Entry 3D6H (X-ray diffraction, 2.00 A resolution); this record covers chains B and C of the 3 polymer chains in the assembly.

Chain B:
Molecule: Caspase-1 precursor
From: Homo sapiens
Notes: EC 3.4.22.36; fragment: Caspase-1 subunit p10
UniProt: P29466 (CASP1_HUMAN); residue numbers follow UniProt; this construct covers 317-404
Amino-acid sequence (89 residues; each row starts with the number of its first residue):
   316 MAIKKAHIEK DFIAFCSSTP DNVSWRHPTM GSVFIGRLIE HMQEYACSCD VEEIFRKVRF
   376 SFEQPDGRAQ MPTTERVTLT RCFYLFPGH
Unresolved in the structure: 316
Differences from the reference sequence: expression tag (316)
UniProt features mapped onto this chain:
  - mutagenesis: Ile318 to Lys320 (Abolished ability to cleave IL18), Ile318 (I318N: Mediates autoprocessing but is unable to interact with Gasdermin-D (GSDMD) and mediate its cleavage), Lys320 (K320A: Abolishes cleavage of Gasdermin-D (GSDMD))

Chain C:
Molecule: N-[(benzyloxy)carbonyl]-L-valyl-N-[(2S)-1-carboxy-4-fluoro-3-oxobutan-2-yl]-L-alaninamide
Amino-acid sequence (5 residues; row label = number of the first residue in the row):
     1 XVADX
Modified / non-standard residues: PHQ (benzyl chlorocarbonate) at position 1; CF0 (fluoromethane) at position 5

Chain B / chain C interface:
Residue-residue contacts (11; chain B residue first):
  Ser339(B) with Ala3(C); Asp4(C), hydrogen bond (backbone-backbone)
  Trp340(B) with Val2(C); Ala3(C)
  Arg341(B) with PHQ_1(C); Val2(C), hydrogen bond (backbone-backbone); Ala3(C); Asp4(C), salt bridge
  His342(B) with PHQ_1(C)
  Pro343(B) with PHQ_1(C)
  Arg383(B) with PHQ_1(C)
Also at the interface, not in a pair above, chain B (8 interface residues in all): Val338, Ser347

In short:
8 residues of chain B and 4 residues of chain C are in contact; the contacts include 2 hydrogen bonds and 1
salt bridge. Polar pairs include Arg341(B)-Asp4(C), Ser339(B)-Asp4(C) and Arg341(B)-Val2(C). UniProt lists 3
mutagenesis sites on chain B.
Here chain B is Caspase-1 precursor (Homo sapiens) and chain C is
N-[(benzyloxy)carbonyl]-L-valyl-N-[(2S)-1-carboxy-4-fluoro-3-oxobutan-2-yl]-L-alaninamide. Entry 3D6H (Crystal
structure of human caspase-1 with a naturally-occurring Asn263->Ser substitution in complex with
3-[2-(2-benzyloxycarbonylamino-3-methyl-butyrylamino)-propionylamino]-4-oxo-pentanoic acid (z-VAD-FMK)) was
determined by X-ray diffraction.
